PDB entry 3ONI | X-ray diffraction, 1.61 A resolution | chain A

[Chain A]
Name: Bromodomain containing 2, isoform CRA_a
From: Homo sapiens
UniProt: Q658Y7 (Q658Y7_HUMAN); residues 344-455 here correspond to UniProt positions 224-335 (UniProt number = residue number - 120)
Amino-acid sequence (114 residues; numbered 342 to 455; the number before each row is that of its first residue):
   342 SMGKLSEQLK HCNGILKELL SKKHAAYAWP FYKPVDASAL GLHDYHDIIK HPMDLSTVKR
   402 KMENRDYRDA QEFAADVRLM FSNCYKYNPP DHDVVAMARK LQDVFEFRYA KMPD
Unresolved in the structure: 342-345
Construct notes: expression tag (342-343)
Residues lining bound ligands: JQ1 ((6S)-6-(2-tert-butoxy-2-oxoethyl)-4-(4-chlorophenyl)-2,3,9-trimethyl-6,7-dihydrothieno[3,2-f][1,2,4]triazolo[4,3-a][1,4]diazepin-10-ium): W370, P371, F372, V376, L381, L383, C425, Y428, N429, H433, D434, V435, M438
From the paper describing this entry:
  - binding site for JQ1: N429

[In short]
Bound to chain A: compound JQ1. The paper reports a binding site for JQ1 at N429.
Chain A is Bromodomain containing 2, isoform CRA_a (Homo sapiens); the structure, Crystal Structure of the
second bromodomain of human BRD2 in complex with the inhibitor JQ1, was determined by X-ray diffraction,
deposited together with 3MXF.
